Entry 4G7W (X-ray diffraction, 2.90 A resolution); this record covers chain A.

[Chain A]
Name: Putative uncharacterized protein
From: Vibrio cholerae
Notes: fragment: N-terminal domain
UniProtKB: C6RZG1 (C6RZG1_VIBCL); residues -4 to 134 here correspond to UniProt positions 47-185 (UniProt number = residue number + 51)
Chain sequence (160 residues; each row starts with the number of its first residue; numbers below 1 keep their minus sign (Mse-25 is residue -25)):
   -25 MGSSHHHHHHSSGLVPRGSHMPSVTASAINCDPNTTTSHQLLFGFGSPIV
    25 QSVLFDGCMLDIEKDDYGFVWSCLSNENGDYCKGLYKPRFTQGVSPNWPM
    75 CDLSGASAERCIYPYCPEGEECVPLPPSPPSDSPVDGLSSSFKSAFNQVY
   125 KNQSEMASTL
Unresolved in the structure: -25 to 0, 99-134
Construct notes: expression tag (-25 to -5); conflict Thr65 (Ser116 in C6RZG1)
Modified residues: Mse-25, Mse-5, Mse130 (selenomethionine); Mse33, Mse74 (selenomethionine; parent Met)
Disulfide bonds: Cys5-Cys32, Cys47-Cys56, Cys75-Cys85, Cys90-Cys96

[Summary]
Chain A is Putative uncharacterized protein (Vibrio cholerae); the structure, Crystal structure of the
N-terminal domain of the minor coat protein pIII from CTXphi, was determined by X-ray diffraction, deposited
together with 4G7X.
